PDB entry 7AFN | electron microscopy, 3.86 A resolution | chains N and S of the 9 polymer chains in the assembly

[Chain N]
Molecule: 30S ribosomal protein S14
From: Escherichia coli
UniProtKB: C3SR07 (C3SR07_ECOLX); residue numbers follow UniProt; this construct covers 1-101
Amino-acid sequence (101 residues; row label = number of the first residue in the row):
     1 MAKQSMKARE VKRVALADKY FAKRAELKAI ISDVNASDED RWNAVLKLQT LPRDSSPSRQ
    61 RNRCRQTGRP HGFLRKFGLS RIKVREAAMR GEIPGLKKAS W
Not modelled in the structure: 1

[Chain S]
Molecule: 30S ribosomal protein S19
From: Escherichia coli
UniProtKB: C3SQW2 (C3SQW2_ECOLX); residues 1-92 here = UniProt positions 1-92
Amino-acid sequence (92 residues; row label = number of the first residue in the row):
     1 MPRSLKKGPF IDLHLLKKVE KAVESGDKKP LRTWSRRSTI FPNMIGLTIA VHNGRQHVPV
    61 FVTDEMVGHK LGEFAPTRTY RGHAADKKAK KK
Not modelled in the structure: 1, 84-92

[How chain N and chain S interact]
Residue-residue contacts (14):
  Ile-31(N) / Lys-7(S)
  Ser-32(N) / Lys-6(S)
  Arg-41(N) / Lys-6(S)
  Arg-41(N) / Lys-7(S)
  Trp-42(N) / Ile-11(S)  hydrophobic
  Trp-42(N) / Leu-16(S)  hydrophobic
  Trp-42(N) / Phe-41(S)  hydrophobic
  Leu-46(N) / Ile-11(S)
  Leu-46(N) / Leu-13(S)  hydrophobic
  Gln-49(N) / Phe-10(S)
  Gln-49(N) / Ile-11(S)
  Gln-49(N) / Asp-12(S)  hydrogen bond
  Gln-49(N) / Leu-13(S)  hydrogen bond (side chain-backbone)
  Thr-50(N) / Leu-13(S)
Also at the interface, not in a pair above, chain N (9 interface residues in all): Asp-38, Val-45
Also at the interface, not in a pair above, chain S (9 interface residues in all): Pro-9

[Summary]
Chain N and chain S each contribute 9 residues to their interface; the contacts include 2 hydrogen bonds.
Polar contacts include Gln-49(N)/Asp-12(S) and Gln-49(N)/Leu-13(S).
Here chain N is 30S ribosomal protein S14 and chain S is 30S ribosomal protein S19, both from Escherichia
coli. Entry 7AFN (Bacterial 30S ribosomal subunit assembly complex state B (head domain)) was determined by
electron microscopy together with 7AF3, 7AF5, 7AF8, 7AFA, 7AFD, 7AFH and 17 further entries from the same
study.
